9F3S - chains B and G of the 14 polymer chains in the assembly; structure by electron microscopy, 4.20 A resolution (low resolution: residue-level contacts below are approximate; hydrogen-bond / salt-bridge calls are withheld).

== Chain B ==
Name: Tubulin beta-3 chain
Organism: Homo sapiens
UniProtKB: Q13509 (TBB3_HUMAN); residue numbers follow UniProt; this construct covers 1-450
Chain sequence (456 residues; row label = number of the first residue in the row):
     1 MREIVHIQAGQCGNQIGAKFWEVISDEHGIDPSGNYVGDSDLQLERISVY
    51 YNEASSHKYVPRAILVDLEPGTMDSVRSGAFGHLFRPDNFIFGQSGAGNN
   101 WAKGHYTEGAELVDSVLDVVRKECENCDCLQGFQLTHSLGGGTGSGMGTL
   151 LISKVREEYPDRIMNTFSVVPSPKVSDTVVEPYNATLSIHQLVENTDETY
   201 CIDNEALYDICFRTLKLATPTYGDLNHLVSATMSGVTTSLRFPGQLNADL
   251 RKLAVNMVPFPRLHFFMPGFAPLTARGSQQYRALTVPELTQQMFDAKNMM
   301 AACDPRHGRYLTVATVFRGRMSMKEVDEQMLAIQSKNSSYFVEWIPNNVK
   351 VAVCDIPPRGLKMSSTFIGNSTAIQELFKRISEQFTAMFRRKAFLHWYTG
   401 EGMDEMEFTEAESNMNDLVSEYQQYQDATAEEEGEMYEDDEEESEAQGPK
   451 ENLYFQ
Not modelled in the structure: 430-456
Sequence notes: expression tag (451-456)
Metal / ion sites: Mg2+: Glu69 (together with GTP)
Residues lining bound ligands: GTP (guanosine-5'-triphosphate): Gly10, Gln11, Cys12, Gln15, Ile16, Asp67, Gly96, Ala97, Gly98, Asn99, Ser138, Gly141, Gly142, Thr143, Gly144, Val169, Asp177, Asn204, Tyr222, Leu225, Asn226

== Chain G ==
Name: Detyrosinated tubulin alpha-1B chain
Organism: Homo sapiens
UniProtKB: P68363 (TBA1B_HUMAN); residue numbers follow UniProt; this construct covers 1-37, 47-441
Chain sequence (453 residues; numbered 1 to 441 plus 18 insertion-coded residues; 6 numbers in that range are skipped by the numbering (no residue carries them; nothing is unmodelled there); the number before each row is that of its first residue; a row labelled like 37A-37E holds insertion residues (37A, then the next letters in order)):
     1 MRECISIHVGQAGVQIGNACWELYCLEHGIQPDGQMP
37A-37E SDKTI
    40 HHH
42A-42M HHHGGGHHHFNTF
    47 DSFNTFFSETGAGKHVPRAVFVDLEPTVIDEVRTGTYRQLFHPEQLITGK
    97 EDAANNYARGHYTIGKEIIDLVLDRIRKLADQCTGLQGFLVFHSFGGGTG
   147 SGFTSLLMERLSVDYGKKSKLEFSIYPAPQVSTAVVEPYNSILTTHTTLE
   197 HSDCAFMVDNEAIYDICRRNLDIERPTYTNLNRLISQIVSSITASLRFDG
   247 ALNVDLTNFQTNLVPYPRIHFPLATYAPVISAEKAYHEQLSVAEITNACF
   297 EPANQMVKCDPRHGKYMACCLLYRGDVVPKDVNAAIATIKTKRSIQFVDW
   347 CPTGFKVGINYQPPTVVPGGDLAKVQRAVCMLSNTTAIAEAWARLDHKFD
   397 LMYAKRAFVHWYVGEGMEEGEFSEAREDMAALEKDYEEVGVDSVE
Not modelled in the structure: 37A-37E, 42A-42M
Sequence notes: linker (40-42, 42A-42M); engineered mutation Asn254 (Glu in P68363)
Residues lining bound ligands: GTP (guanosine-5'-triphosphate): Gly10, Gln11, Ala12, Gln15, Asp98, Ala99, Ala100, Asn101, Ser140, Gly142, Gly143, Gly144, Thr145, Gly146, Ile171, Thr179, Glu183, Asn206, Tyr224, Asn228, Ile231

== How chain B and chain G interact ==
Contacting residue pairs (61):
  Arg2(B) with Glu71(G); Lys96(G)
  Glu45(B) with Thr80(G)
  Pro243(B) with Glu77(G)
  Gly244(B) with Gln11(G)
  Gln245(B) with Gln11(G); Gln15(G)
  Leu246(B) with Gln11(G); Thr179(G)
  Asn247(B) with Gln11(G); Thr73(G)
  Asp249(B) with Glu71(G); Asp98(G)
  Arg251(B) with Ala100(G); Arg105(G)
  Lys252(B) with Asp98(G); Ala100(G); Asn101(G)
  Ala254(B) with Trp407(G)
  Val255(B) with Ala100(G); Phe404(G); Trp407(G)
  Asn256(B) with Asn101(G); Ala180(G); Val181(G); Phe404(G)
  Val258(B) with His406(G); Trp407(G)
  Pro259(B) with Phe404(G); His406(G)
  Phe260(B) with Lys401(G); Arg402(G); Ala403(G)
  Met321(B) with Thr223(G)
  Ser322(B) with Arg221(G); Thr223(G)
  Met323(B) with Tyr210(G); Tyr224(G)
  Lys324(B) with Tyr210(G); Arg214(G); Pro222(G)
  Glu325(B) with Arg221(G)
  Asp327(B) with Val177(G); Tyr210(G)
  Leu331(B) with Gln176(G)
  Trp344(B) with Met398(G); Lys401(G)
  Ile345(B) with Ala403(G); Phe404(G)
  Pro346(B) with Met398(G)
  Asn347(B) with Ser178(G); Ala180(G); Val181(G); Glu183(G)
  Val349(B) with Thr179(G); Val181(G)
  Lys350(B) with Asn101(G); Thr179(G); Val181(G)
  Val351(B) with Thr179(G)
  Tyr425(B) with Lys401(G)
Other interface residues (no listed pair), chain B (39 interface residues in all): Arg46, Asp128, Cys129, Pro261, Thr312, Asn348, Ala428, Thr429
Other interface residues (no listed pair), chain G (36 interface residues in all): Pro72, Asp76, Glu220, Lys394, Leu397

== Summary ==
The interface between chain B and chain G involves 39 residues on one side and 36 on the other. Bound to chain
B: GTP. Chain G binds GTP.
Here chain B is Tubulin beta-3 chain and chain G is Detyrosinated tubulin alpha-1B chain, both from Homo
sapiens. Entry 9F3S (13pf mosaic 20%E254Q - 80% E254N microtubule from recombinant human tubulin decorated
with EB3) was determined by electron microscopy together with 9F3B, 9F3H and 9F3R from the same study.
